1T29 - chains A and B; structure by X-ray diffraction, 2.30 A resolution.

# Chain A
Protein: Breast cancer type 1 susceptibility protein
From: Homo sapiens
Notes: fragment: BRCT repeats of BRCA1 (residues 1646-1859)
UniProt: P38398 (BRCA1_HUMAN); residues 1646-1859 here = UniProt positions 1646-1859
Amino-acid sequence (214 residues; row label = number of the first residue in the row):
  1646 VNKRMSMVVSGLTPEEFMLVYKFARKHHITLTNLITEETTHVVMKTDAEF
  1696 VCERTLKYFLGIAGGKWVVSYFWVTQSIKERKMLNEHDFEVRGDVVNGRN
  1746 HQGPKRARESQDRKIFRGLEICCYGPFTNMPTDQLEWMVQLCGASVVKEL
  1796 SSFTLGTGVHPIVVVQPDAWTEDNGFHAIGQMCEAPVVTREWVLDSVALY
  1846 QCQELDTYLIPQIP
Unresolved in the structure: 1646-1648
UniProt features mapped onto this chain:
  - natural variant: S1651 (S1651F: In BC; uncertain significance; S1651P: In BC; uncertain significance), S1655 (S1655F: In BC; uncertain significance), T1685 (T1685A: In BC; T1685I: In BROVCA1), H1686 (H1686Q: In BC; uncertain significance; H1686R: In BC; uncertain significance), V1688 (deletion: In BC; uncertain significance), M1689 (M1689R: In BC; uncertain significance), K1690 (K1690Q: In some patients with sporadic breast cancer; uncertain significance), T1691 (T1691I: In BC; uncertain significance), D1692 (D1692N: In ovarian cancer; uncertain significance), C1697 (C1697R: In OC), R1699 (R1699Q: In BC; R1699W: In BC, OC and FANCS), G1706 (G1706A: In BC; G1706E: In BC), 26 further natural variant entries in UniProt
  - mutagenesis: S1655 (S1655A: Abolishes interaction with BRIP1), G1656 (G1656D: No effect on affinity for a BRIP1 phosphopeptide), F1662 (F1662S: Does not abolish ABRAXAS1 binding, but abolishes formation of a heterotetramer with ABRAXAS1), M1663 (M1663K: Does not abolish ABRAXAS1 binding, but abolishes formation of a heterotetramer with ABRAXAS1), Y1666 (Y1666A: Does not abolish ABRAXAS1 binding, but impairs formation of a heterotetramer with ABRAXAS1), R1670 (R1670E: Impairs formation of a heterotetramer with ABRAXAS1), K1671 (K1671E: Impairs formation of a heterotetramer with ABRAXAS1), T1700 (T1700A: Strongly reduces affinity for a BRIP1 phosphopeptide), K1702 (K1702M: Abolishes interaction with BRIP1), G1738 (G1738E: Abolishes interaction with BRIP1), S1755 (S1755A: No effect on in vitro phosphorylation by ATR), R1835 (R1835P: Mildly reduces affinity for a BRIP1 phosphopeptide), 1 further mutagenesis entry in UniProt

# Chain B
Protein: BACH1 phosphorylated peptide
UniProt: Q9BX63 (BRIP1_HUMAN); residues 1-14 here correspond to UniProt positions 985-998 (UniProt number = residue number + 984)
Amino-acid sequence (14 residues; each row starts with the number of its first residue):
     1 ISRSTSPTFNKQTK
Unresolved in the structure: 13-14
Differences from the reference sequence: modified residue (6)
Modified residues: S6 (phosphoserine; SEP)
UniProt features mapped onto this chain:
  - modified residue: S6 (Phosphoserine)

# Interface between chain A and chain B
Pairs across the interface (32; chain A residue first):
  V1654(A) with S6(B)
  S1655(A) with S6(B)
  G1656(A) with S2(B); R3(B), hydrogen bond (backbone-backbone); S4(B), hydrogen bond (backbone-side chain); S6(B)
  L1657(A) with S4(B)
  T1658(A) with R3(B)
  E1661(A) with R3(B), salt bridge
  K1690(A) with I1(B); R3(B)
  T1691(A) with I1(B)
  V1696(A) with I1(B)
  E1698(A) with I1(B), hydrogen bond (side chain-backbone); S2(B), hydrogen bond (side chain-backbone); T8(B)
  R1699(A) with T8(B); F9(B), hydrogen bond (backbone-backbone)
  T1700(A) with S6(B); P7(B)
  L1701(A) with F9(B)
  K1702(A) with S6(B)
  V1740(A) with I1(B), hydrophobic
  V1741(A) with F9(B); N10(B)
  N1774(A) with P7(B); F9(B)
  M1775(A) with F9(B), hydrophobic
  Q1811(A) with Q12(B), hydrogen bond
  D1813(A) with Q12(B)
  R1835(A) with F9(B)
  E1836(A) with Q12(B)
Interface residues without a listed pair, chain A (27 interface residues in all): D1692, C1697, F1704, T1773, L1839
Interface residues without a listed pair, chain B (11 interface residues in all): K11

# Overview
27 residues of chain A face 11 of chain B across their interface, with 6 hydrogen bonds and 1 salt bridge.
Polar pairs include E1661(A)-R3(B), G1656(A)-S4(B) and E1698(A)-I1(B). Curated annotation (UniProt) lists 13
mutagenesis sites on chain A.
Chain A is Breast cancer type 1 susceptibility protein (Homo sapiens) and chain B is BACH1 phosphorylated
peptide; the structure, Crystal structure of the BRCA1 BRCT repeats bound to a phosphorylated BACH1 peptide,
was determined by X-ray diffraction.
